Entry 2HVE (X-ray diffraction, 2.40 A resolution); this record covers chains B and C of the 3 polymer chains in the assembly.

== Chain B (and C) ==
Protein: Nucleoside diphosphate kinase A
Organism: Homo sapiens
Notes: EC 2.7.4.6; chain C of this document is another copy of the same molecule, construct and numbering; everything in this record applies to it too
UniProt: P15531 (NDKA_HUMAN); numbering as in UniProt (aligned over 1-152)
Amino-acid sequence (152 residues; row label = number of the first residue in the row):
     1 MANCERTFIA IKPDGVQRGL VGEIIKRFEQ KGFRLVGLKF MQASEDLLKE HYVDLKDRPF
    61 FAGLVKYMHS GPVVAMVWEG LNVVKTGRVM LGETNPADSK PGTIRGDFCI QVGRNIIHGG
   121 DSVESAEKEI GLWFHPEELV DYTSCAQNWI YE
Not modelled in the structure: 1
Sequence notes: engineered mutation Gly120 (Ser in P15531)
Small-molecule neighbours: ADP (adenosine-5'-diphosphate): Lys12, Tyr52, Leu55, Phe60, Leu64, Arg88, Thr94, Arg105, Val112, Gly113, Asn115, Ile117, His118, Asp121
UniProt features mapped onto this chain:
  - active site: His118 (Pros-phosphohistidine intermediate)
  - binding site (ATP): Lys12, Phe60, Arg88, Thr94, Arg105, Asn115
  - modified residue (Phosphoserine): Ser122, Ser125
  - cross-link: Lys100 (Glycyl lysine isopeptide (Lys-Gly) (interchain with G-Cter in ubiquitin))
  - natural variant: Gly120 (S120G: In a neuroblastoma sample; this construct carries the variant)
  - mutagenesis: Phe60 (F60W: No loss of activity or substrate binding), Pro96 (P96S: Increased motility of carcinoma cells), His118 (H118F: Loss of serine/threonine kinase activity. Some loss of motility of carcinoma cells; H118G: Loss of activity)

== How chain B and chain C interact ==
Contacting residue pairs (37; chain B residue first):
  Pro13(B) - Trp149(C)  hydrophobic
  Asp14(B) - Trp149(C)
  Gln17(B) - Trp149(C)
  Arg18(B) - Gln30(C)  hydrogen bond (side chain-backbone)
  Arg18(B) - Lys31(C)
  Arg18(B) - Gly32(C)
  Arg18(B) - Trp149(C)
  Arg18(B) - Ile150(C)
  Ser70(B) - Trp149(C)
  Ala97(B) - Lys85(C)
  Pro101(B) - Val89(C)
  Pro101(B) - Met90(C)  hydrophobic
  Pro101(B) - Gly102(C)
  Pro101(B) - Thr103(C)
  Arg105(B) - Lys31(C)  hydrogen bond (backbone-side chain)
  Gly106(B) - Lys31(C)  hydrogen bond (backbone-side chain)
  Asp107(B) - Gln30(C)
  Asp107(B) - Lys31(C)  hydrogen bond (backbone-backbone)
  Phe108(B) - Gln30(C)
  Phe108(B) - Lys31(C)
  Cys109(B) - Lys31(C)  hydrogen bond (backbone-side chain)
  Ile110(B) - Lys31(C)
  Ile110(B) - Gly32(C)
  Ile110(B) - Phe33(C)  hydrophobic
  Ile110(B) - Leu81(C)  hydrophobic
  Ile110(B) - Ile150(C)  hydrophobic
  Ile110(B) - Tyr151(C)
  Gln111(B) - Leu81(C)
  Gln111(B) - Ile150(C)
  Gln111(B) - Tyr151(C)
  Gln111(B) - Glu152(C)  hydrogen bond (side chain-backbone)
  Gly113(B) - Glu152(C)  hydrogen bond (backbone-side chain)
  Arg114(B) - Asn148(C)  hydrogen bond (side chain-backbone)
  Arg114(B) - Trp149(C)
  Arg114(B) - Ile150(C)
  Arg114(B) - Tyr151(C)
  Arg114(B) - Glu152(C)
Other interface residues (no listed pair), chain B (19 interface residues in all): Pro96, Gly102, Val112
Other interface residues (no listed pair), chain C (19 interface residues in all): Ala2, Arg27, Pro101, Ala146

== Summary ==
Chain B and chain C each contribute 19 residues to their interface, with 8 hydrogen bonds. Among the polar
pairs are Arg18(B)-Gln30(C), Arg105(B)-Lys31(C) and Gly106(B)-Lys31(C). Bound to chain B: ADP. UniProt lists
active-site residue His118(B), 6 ATP-binding residues and 3 mutagenesis sites on chain B.
Chain B and chain C are both Nucleoside diphosphate kinase A (Homo sapiens); the structure, S120G mutant of
human nucleoside diphosphate kinase A complexed with ADP, was determined by X-ray diffraction together with
2HVD from the same study.
